4CTF - chains C0 and CP of the 240 polymer chains in the assembly; structure by electron microscopy, 17.00 A resolution (very low resolution: no residue pairs are listed; an interface is given only as per-side residue counts).

# Chain C0 (and CP)
Molecule: Equine rhinitis A virus
From: Equine rhinitis a virus
Notes: chain CP of this document is another copy of the same molecule, construct and numbering; everything in this record applies to it too
Reference sequence: Q91B42 (Q91B42_9PICO); residues 1-230 here correspond to UniProt positions 81-310 (UniProt number = residue number + 80)
Chain sequence (230 residues; numbered 1 to 230; the number before each row is that of its first residue):
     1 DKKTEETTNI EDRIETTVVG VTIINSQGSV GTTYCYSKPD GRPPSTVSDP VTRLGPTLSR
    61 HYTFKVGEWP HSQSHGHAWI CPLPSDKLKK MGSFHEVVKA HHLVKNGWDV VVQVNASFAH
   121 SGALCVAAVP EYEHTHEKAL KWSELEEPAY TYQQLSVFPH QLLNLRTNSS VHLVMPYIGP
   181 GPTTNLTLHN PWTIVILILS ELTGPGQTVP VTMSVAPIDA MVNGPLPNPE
Not modelled in the structure: 1-11, 21, 31, 41, 51, 61, 71, 81, 91, 101, 111, 121, 131, 141, 151, 161, 171, 181, 191, 201, 211, 221
Sequence notes: conflict Ser85 (Gly165 in Q91B42)

# Chain C0 / chain CP interface
At this resolution (17 A) residue pairs are not listed: 16 residues of chain C0 and 16 of chain CP lie at the interface.

# Summary
Chain C0 and chain CP each contribute 16 residues to their interface.
Chain C0 and chain CP are both Equine rhinitis A virus (Equine rhinitis a virus); the structure, The limits of
structural plasticity in a picornavirus capsid revealed by a massively expanded equine rhinitis ..., was
determined by electron microscopy, deposited together with 4CTG.
